4JQF - chain A; structure by X-ray diffraction, 1.60 A resolution.

[Chain A]
Name: CST complex subunit STN1
Organism: Homo sapiens
UniProt: Q9H668 (STN1_HUMAN); residues 191-368 here = UniProt positions 191-368
Sequence (179 residues; row label = number of the first residue in the row):
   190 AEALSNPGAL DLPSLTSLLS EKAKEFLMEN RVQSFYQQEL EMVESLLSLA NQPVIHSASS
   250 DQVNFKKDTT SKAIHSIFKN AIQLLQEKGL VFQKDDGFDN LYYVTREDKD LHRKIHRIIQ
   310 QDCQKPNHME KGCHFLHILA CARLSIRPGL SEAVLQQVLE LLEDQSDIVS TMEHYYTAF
Unresolved in the structure: 247-257
Disulfides: Cys312-Cys322
Construct notes: expression tag (190)

[In short]
Chain A is CST complex subunit STN1 (Homo sapiens); the structure, Structure of the C-terminal domain of human
telomeric Stn1, was determined by X-ray diffraction.
